Entry 7K04 (electron microscopy, 9.25 A resolution (very low resolution: no residue pairs are listed; an interface is given only as per-side residue counts)); this record covers chains 1 and 4 of the 11 polymer chains in the assembly.

[Chain 1]
Protein: General transcription and DNA repair factor IIH subunit TFB1
Organism: Saccharomyces cerevisiae (strain ATCC 204508 / S288c)
UniProtKB: P32776 (TFB1_YEAST); residues 2-642 here = UniProt positions 2-642
Sequence (642 residues; each row starts with the number of its first residue):
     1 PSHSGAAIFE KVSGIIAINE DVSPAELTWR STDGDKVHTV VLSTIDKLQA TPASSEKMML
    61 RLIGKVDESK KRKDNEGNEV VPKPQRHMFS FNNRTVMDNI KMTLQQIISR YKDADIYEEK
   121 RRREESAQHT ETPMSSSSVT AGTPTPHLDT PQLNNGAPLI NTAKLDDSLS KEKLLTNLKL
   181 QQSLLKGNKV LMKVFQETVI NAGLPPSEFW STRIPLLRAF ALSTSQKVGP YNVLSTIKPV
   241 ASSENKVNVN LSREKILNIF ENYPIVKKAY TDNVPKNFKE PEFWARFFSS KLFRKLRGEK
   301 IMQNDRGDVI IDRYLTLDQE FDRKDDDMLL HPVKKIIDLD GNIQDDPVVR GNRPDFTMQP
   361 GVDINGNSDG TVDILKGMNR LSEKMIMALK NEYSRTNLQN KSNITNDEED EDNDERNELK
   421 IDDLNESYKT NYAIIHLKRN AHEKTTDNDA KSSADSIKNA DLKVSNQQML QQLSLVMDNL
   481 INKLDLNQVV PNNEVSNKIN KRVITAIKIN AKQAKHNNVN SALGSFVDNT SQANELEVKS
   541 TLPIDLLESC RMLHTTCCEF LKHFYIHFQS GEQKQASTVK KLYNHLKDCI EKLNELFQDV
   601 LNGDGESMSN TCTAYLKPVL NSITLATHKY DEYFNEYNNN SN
Disordered / not traced: 121-167, 356-367, 394-464, 520-536, 568-572, 640-642
Sequence notes: insertion (1)
Swiss-Prot annotation at these positions:
  - modified residue: Thr150 (Phosphothreonine)

[Chain 4]
Protein: General transcription and DNA repair factor IIH subunit TFB4
Organism: Saccharomyces cerevisiae (strain ATCC 204508 / S288c)
UniProtKB: Q12004 (TFB4_YEAST); residues 1-338 here = UniProt positions 1-338
Sequence (338 residues; each row starts with the number of its first residue):
     1 MDAISDPTFK HARSRKQVTE ESPSLLTVII EIAPKLWTTF DEEGNEKGSI IKVLEALIVF
    61 LNAHLAFNSA NKVAVIAAYS QGIKYLYPES TSALKASESE NKTRSDLKII NSDMYRRFRN
   121 VDETLVEEIY KLFELEKKQI EQNSQRSTLA GAMSAGLTYV NRISKESVTT SLKSRLLVLT
   181 CGSGSSKDEI FQYIPIMNCI FSATKMKCPI DVVKIGGSKE STFLQQTTDA TNGVYLHVES
   241 TEGLIQYLAT AMFIDPSLRP IIVKPNHGSV DFRTSCYLTG RVVAVGFICS VCLCVLSIIP
   301 PGNKCPACDS QFDEHVIAKL KRKPVVPRLK AKKKVTKP
Disordered / not traced: 1-21, 95-112, 324-338
Swiss-Prot annotation at these positions:
  - zinc finger: Cys289 to Cys308 (C4-type)
  - modified residue: Met1 (N-acetylmethionine)
Ion coordination: Zn2+: Cys289, Cys292, Cys305, Cys308

[Chain 1 / chain 4 interface]
At this resolution (9 A) residue pairs are not listed: 25 residues of chain 1 and 23 of chain 4 lie at the interface.

[Overview]
25 residues of chain 1 face 23 of chain 4 across their interface. Cys289(4), Cys292(4), Cys305(4) and
Cys308(4) form the Zn2+ site.
Chain 1 is General transcription and DNA repair factor IIH subunit TFB1 and chain 4 is General transcription
and DNA repair factor IIH subunit TFB4, both from Saccharomyces cerevisiae (strain ATCC 204508 / S288c); the
structure, Structure of TFIIH/Rad4-Rad23-Rad33/DNA in DNA opening, was determined by electron microscopy (same
publication as 7K01 and 7M2U).
